Entry 4FWT (X-ray diffraction, 3.20 A resolution); this record covers chains A and G of the 3 polymer chains in the assembly.

# Chain A
Protein: Elongation factor Ts, Elongation factor Tu, LINKER, Q beta replicase
Organism: Escherichia coli O157:H7
UniProtKB: chimeric construct of P0A6P3, P0A6N3, Q8LTE0: residues 1-283 from P0A6P3 (EFTS_ECO57) positions 1-283 (same numbers); residues 285-678 from P0A6N3 positions 1-394 (UniProt number = residue number - 284); residues 695-1283 from Q8LTE0 positions 1-589 (UniProt number = residue number - 694)
Chain sequence (1289 residues; row label = number of the first residue in the row):
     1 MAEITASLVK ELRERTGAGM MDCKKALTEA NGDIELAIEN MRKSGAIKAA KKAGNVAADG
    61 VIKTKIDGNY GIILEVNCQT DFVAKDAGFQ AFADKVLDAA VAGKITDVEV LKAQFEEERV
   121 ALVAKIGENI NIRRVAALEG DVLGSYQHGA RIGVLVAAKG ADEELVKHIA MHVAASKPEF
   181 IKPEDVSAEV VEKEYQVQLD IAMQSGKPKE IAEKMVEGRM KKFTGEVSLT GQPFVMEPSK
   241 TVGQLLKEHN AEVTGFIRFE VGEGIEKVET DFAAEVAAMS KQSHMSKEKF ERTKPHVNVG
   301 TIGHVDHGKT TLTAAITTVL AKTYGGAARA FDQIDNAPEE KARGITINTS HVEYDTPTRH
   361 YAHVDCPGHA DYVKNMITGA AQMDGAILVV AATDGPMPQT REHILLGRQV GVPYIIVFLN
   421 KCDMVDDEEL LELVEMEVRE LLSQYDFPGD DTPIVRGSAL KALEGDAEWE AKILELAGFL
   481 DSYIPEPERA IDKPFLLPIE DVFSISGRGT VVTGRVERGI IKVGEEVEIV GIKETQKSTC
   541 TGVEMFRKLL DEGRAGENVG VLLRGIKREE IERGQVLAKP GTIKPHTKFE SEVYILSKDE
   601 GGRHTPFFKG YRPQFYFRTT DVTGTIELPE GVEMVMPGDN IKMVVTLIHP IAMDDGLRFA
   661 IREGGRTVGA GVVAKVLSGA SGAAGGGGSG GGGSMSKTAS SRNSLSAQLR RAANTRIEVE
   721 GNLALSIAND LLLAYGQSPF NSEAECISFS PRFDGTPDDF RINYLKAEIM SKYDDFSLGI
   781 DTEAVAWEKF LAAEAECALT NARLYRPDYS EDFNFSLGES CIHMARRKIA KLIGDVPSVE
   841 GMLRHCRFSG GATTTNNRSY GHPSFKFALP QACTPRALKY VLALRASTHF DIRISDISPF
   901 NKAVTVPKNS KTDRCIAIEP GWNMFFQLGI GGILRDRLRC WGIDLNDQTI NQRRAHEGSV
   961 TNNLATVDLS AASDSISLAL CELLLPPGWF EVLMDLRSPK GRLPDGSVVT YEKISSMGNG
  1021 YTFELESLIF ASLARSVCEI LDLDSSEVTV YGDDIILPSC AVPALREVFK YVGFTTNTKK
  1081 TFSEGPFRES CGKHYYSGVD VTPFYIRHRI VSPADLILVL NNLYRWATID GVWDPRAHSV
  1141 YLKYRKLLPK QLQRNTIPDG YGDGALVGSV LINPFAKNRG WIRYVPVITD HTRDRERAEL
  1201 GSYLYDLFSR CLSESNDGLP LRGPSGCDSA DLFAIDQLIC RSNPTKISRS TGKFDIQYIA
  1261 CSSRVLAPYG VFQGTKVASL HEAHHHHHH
Not modelled in the structure: 1, 287-289, 327-347, 681-699, 1217-1233, 1265-1289
Construct notes: linker (284); expression tag (1284-1289)
Curated features (UniProtKB/Swiss-Prot):
  - region: Thr80 to Val83 (Involved in Mg(2+) ion dislocation from EF-Tu)
Ion coordination: Ca2+ site 1: Asp968, Leu969, Asp1053 (together with GTP); Ca2+ site 2: Asp968, Asp1053
Residues lining bound ligands: GTP (guanosine-5'-triphosphate): Lys908, Arg914, Ile916, Asp968, Leu969, Ser970, Ala971, Ala972, Ser973, Met1017, Gly1018, Asn1019, Phe1023, Glu1026, Asp1053, Asn1077, Lys1080

# Chain G
Molecule: 8-nt RNA strand
Sequence (8 nucleotides; each row starts with the number of its first residue):
  2001 CCCUACCC
Not modelled in the structure: 2001

# How chain A and chain G interact
Contacting residue pairs - 20 pairs, chain A then chain G:
  Arg858(A) - C2002(G)  hydrogen bond to the phosphate
  Arg858(A) - C2003(G)  sugar contact
  Phe1023(A) - C2008(G)  sugar contact
  Tyr1051(A) - C2008(G)  hydrogen bond to the sugar
  Asp1053(A) - C2008(G)  sugar contact
  Asp1054(A) - C2008(G)  sugar contact
  Glu1089(A) - C2008(G)  phosphate contact
  Cys1091(A) - C2007(G)  sugar contact
  Cys1091(A) - C2008(G)  sugar contact
  Gly1092(A) - C2007(G)  hydrogen bond to the phosphate
  Tyr1105(A) - C2007(G)  phosphate contact
  Arg1107(A) - C2006(G)  salt bridge to the phosphate
  Arg1107(A) - C2007(G)  salt bridge to the phosphate
  Leu1118(A) - A2005(G)  phosphate contact
  Asn1122(A) - C2006(G)  hydrogen bond to the phosphate
  Asp1163(A) - A2005(G)  sugar contact
  Asp1190(A) - U2004(G)  sugar contact
  Arg1195(A) - C2003(G)  salt bridge to the phosphate
  Ser1248(A) - C2003(G)  phosphate contact
  Ser1250(A) - C2003(G)  sugar contact
Also at the interface, not in a pair above, chain A (21 interface residues in all): Arg914, Gln948, Gly1052, His1108

# Summary
21 residues of chain A face 7 of chain G across their interface; the contacts include 4 hydrogen bonds and 3
salt bridges. Among the polar pairs are Tyr1051(A)-C2008(G), Arg858(A)-C2002(G) and Gly1092(A)-C2007(G). Bound
to chain A: GTP.
Here chain A is Elongation factor Ts, Elongation factor Tu, LINKER, Q beta replicase (Escherichia coli
O157:H7) and chain G is an 8-nt RNA strand. Entry 4FWT (Complex structure of viral RNA polymerase form III)
was determined by X-ray diffraction together with 3VNU and 3VNV from the same study.
